Entry 9GCT (electron microscopy, 3.70 A resolution); this record covers chains K and L of the 30 polymer chains in the assembly.

== Chain K (and L) ==
Molecule: Transcription termination factor Rho
Source organism: Escherichia coli
Notes: EC 3.6.4.-; chain L of this document is another copy of the same molecule, construct and numbering; everything in this record applies to it too
UniProt: P0AG30 (RHO_ECOLI); residue numbers follow UniProt; this construct covers 1-419
Amino-acid sequence (419 residues; each row starts with the number of its first residue):
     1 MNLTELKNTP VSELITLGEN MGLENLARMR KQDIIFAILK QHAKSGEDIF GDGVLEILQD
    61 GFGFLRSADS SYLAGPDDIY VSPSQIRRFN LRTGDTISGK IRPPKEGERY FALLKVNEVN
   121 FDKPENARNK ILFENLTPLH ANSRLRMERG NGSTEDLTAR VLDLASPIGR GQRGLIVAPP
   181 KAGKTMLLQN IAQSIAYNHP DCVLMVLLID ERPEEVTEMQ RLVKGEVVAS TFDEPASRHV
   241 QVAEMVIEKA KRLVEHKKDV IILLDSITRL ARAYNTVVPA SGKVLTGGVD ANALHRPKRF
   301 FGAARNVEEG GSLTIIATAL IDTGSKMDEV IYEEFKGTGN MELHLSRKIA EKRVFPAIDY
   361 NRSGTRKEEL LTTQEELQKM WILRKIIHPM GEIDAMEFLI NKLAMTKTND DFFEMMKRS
Ion coordination: Mg2+: T185 (together with ATP)
Small-molecule neighbours: ATP (adenosine-5'-triphosphate): K181, A182, G183, K184, T185, M186, R212, E215, F355
Curated features (UniProtKB/Swiss-Prot):
  - region: G61 to R66 (RNA-binding 1), D78 to Y80 (RNA-binding 1), E108 to Y110 (RNA-binding 1), V284 to G288 (RNA-binding 2)
  - binding site (ATP): G169 to G174, K181 to M186, R212
  - site: K326 (RNA-binding 2)
  - mutagenesis: F62 (F62L/A: Defective for RNA-binding), F64 (F64L/A: Defective for RNA-binding), K181 (K181Q: Partial loss of ATPase, helicase and termination activity), K184 (K184Q: Improves ATPase and helicase activity but reduced termination activity), C202 (C202G/S: Does not affect the kinetics of ATP hydrolysis and inhibition by bicyclomycin), D265 (D265N: Loss of ATPase activity, helicase and termination activity)

== Chain K / chain L interface ==
Residue-residue contacts (37; chain K residue first):
  A27(K) with R128(L); N129(L); K130(L)
  R28(K) with N90(L), hydrogen bond (side chain-backbone); R92(L); D95(L), salt bridge; R128(L); K130(L); L132(L); R252(L)
  M29(K) with L132(L); N135(L)
  R30(K) with E134(L), salt bridge
  R212(K) with R173(L); G337(L), hydrogen bond (side chain-backbone); N340(L); R366(L)
  P213(K) with R173(L); R305(L)
  E214(K) with P138(L); L139(L); H140(L), salt bridge
  T217(K) with P138(L), hydrogen bond (side chain-backbone)
  R221(K) with T137(L); L139(L)
  F232(K) with K298(L); G302(L); T338(L)
  D233(K) with H295(L), hydrogen bond (backbone-side chain); K298(L); R299(L), salt bridge
  P235(K) with H295(L)
  T276(K) with K283(L), hydrogen bond (backbone-side chain)
  G324(K) with E333(L)
  S325(K) with E333(L)
  R353(K) with W381(L); K385(L)
Other interface residues (no listed pair), chain K (25 interface residues in all): V11, K31, K181, E234, R272, N275, T323, E351, F355
Other interface residues (no listed pair), chain L (35 interface residues in all): L91, A127, I131, L285, E334, K336, G339

== Summary ==
Chain K and chain L form an interface of 25 and 35 residues respectively; the contacts include 5 hydrogen
bonds and 4 salt bridges. Among the polar pairs are R28(K)-D95(L), R30(K)-E134(L) and E214(K)-H140(L). Bound
to chain K: ATP.
Both chains are Transcription termination factor Rho (Escherichia coli). Entry 9GCT (Rho-ATP-Psu complex II
expanded) was determined by electron microscopy, deposited together with 8PEU, 8PEW, 8PEX, 8PEY and 9GCS.
